Entry 7MPV (X-ray diffraction, 2.29 A resolution); this record covers chains A and C of the 6 polymer chains in the assembly.

# Chain A (and C)
Protein: BMC domain-containing protein
Source organism: Escherichia coli
Notes: chain C of this document is another copy of the same molecule, construct and numbering; everything in this record applies to it too
UniProtKB: Q8G9V7 (Q8G9V7_ECOLX); numbering as in UniProt (aligned over 1-92)
Chain sequence (99 residues; numbered -6 to 92; the number before each row is that of its first residue; numbers below 1 keep their minus sign (Met-6 is residue -6)):
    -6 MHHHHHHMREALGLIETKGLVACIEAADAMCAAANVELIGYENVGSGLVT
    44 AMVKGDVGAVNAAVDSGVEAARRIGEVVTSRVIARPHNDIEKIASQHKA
Disordered / not traced: -6 to 2, 88-92 (chain C: -6 to 1, 82-92)
Construct notes: initiating methionine (-6); expression tag (-5 to 0); engineered mutation Ala25 (Lys in Q8G9V7)

# How chain A and chain C interact
Residue-residue contacts (27; chain A residue first):
  Gly12(A) - Glu9(C)
  Gly12(A) - Leu41(C)
  Leu13(A) - Glu9(C)  hydrogen bond (backbone-side chain)
  Leu13(A) - Glu35(C)
  Leu13(A) - Val37(C)  hydrophobic
  Leu13(A) - Thr43(C)
  Val14(A) - Leu7(C)  hydrophobic
  Val14(A) - Glu9(C)  hydrogen bond (backbone-side chain)
  Val14(A) - Thr43(C)
  Val14(A) - Thr72(C)
  Val14(A) - Arg74(C)
  Ile17(A) - Leu7(C)  hydrophobic
  Ile17(A) - Ile76(C)  hydrophobic
  Glu18(A) - Arg74(C)  salt bridge
  Glu18(A) - Ile76(C)
  Asp21(A) - Ile76(C)
  Asp21(A) - Arg78(C)
  Asp21(A) - Pro79(C)
  Asp21(A) - His80(C)  salt bridge
  Cys24(A) - His80(C)
  Ala25(A) - His80(C)
  Asn36(A) - Val37(C)  hydrogen bond (side chain-backbone)
  Ser39(A) - Ser39(C)
  Gly40(A) - Ser39(C)
  Gly40(A) - Leu41(C)
  Val42(A) - Val37(C)  hydrophobic
  Ile67(A) - Thr72(C)  hydrogen bond (backbone-side chain)
Other interface residues (no listed pair), chain A (14 interface residues in all): Gly38
Other interface residues (no listed pair), chain C (16 interface residues in all): Leu5, Gly38, Ser73

# Overview
14 residues of chain A and 16 residues of chain C are in contact, with 4 hydrogen bonds and 2 salt bridges.
Polar pairs include Glu18(A)-Arg74(C), Asp21(A)-His80(C) and Leu13(A)-Glu9(C).
Both chains are BMC domain-containing protein (Escherichia coli). Entry 7MPV (CmcC from Type II Cut MCP) was
determined by X-ray diffraction, deposited together with 7MGP, 7MMX, 7MN4, 7MPW and 7MPX.
